PDB entry 3ZS1 | X-ray diffraction, 2.60 A resolution | chains B and D

Chain B:
Name: Myeloperoxidase light chain
Source organism: Homo sapiens
Notes: EC 1.11.2.2
UniProt: P05164 (PERM_HUMAN); residues -1 to 112 here correspond to UniProt positions 70-183 (UniProt number = residue number + 71)
Sequence (114 residues; numbered -1 to 112; the number before each row is that of its first residue; numbers below 1 keep their minus sign (Val-1 is residue -1)):
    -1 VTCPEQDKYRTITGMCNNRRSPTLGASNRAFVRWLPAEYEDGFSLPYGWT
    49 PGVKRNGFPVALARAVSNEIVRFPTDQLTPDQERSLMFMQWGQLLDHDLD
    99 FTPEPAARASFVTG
Not modelled in the structure: -1 to 0, 105-112
Cystine bridges: Cys1-Cys14
Covalent attachments: heme (HEM) linked to Asp94
Bound ions: Ca2+: Asp96 (shared with Thr168(D), Phe170(D), Asp172(D), Ser174(D) of chain D)
Residues lining bound ligands: heme / PVW: Met87, Gly90, Gln91, Asp98, Phe99, Thr100, Glu102

Chain D:
Name: Myeloperoxidase heavy chain
Source organism: Homo sapiens
Notes: EC 1.11.2.2
UniProt: P05164 (PERM_HUMAN); residues 113-579 here correspond to UniProt positions 184-650 (UniProt number = residue number + 71)
Sequence (467 residues; row label = number of the first residue in the row):
   113 VNCETSCVQQPPCFPLKIPPNDPRIKNQADCIPFFRSCPACPGSNITIRN
   163 QINALTSFVDASMVYGSEEPLARNLRNMSNQLGLLAVNQRFQDNGRALLP
   213 FDNLHDDPCLLTNRSARIPCFLAGDTRSSEMPELTSMHTLLLREHNRLAT
   263 ELKSLNPRWDGERLYQEARKIVGAMVQIITYRDYLPLVLGPTAMRKYLPT
   313 YRSYNDSVDPRIANVFTNAFRYGHTLIQPFMFRLDNRYQPMEPNPRVPLS
   363 RVFFASWRVVLEGGIDPILRGLMATPAKLNRQNQIAVDEIRERLFEQVMR
   413 IGLDLPALNMQRSRDHGLPGYNAWRRFCGLPQPETVGQLGTVLRNLKLAR
   463 KLMEQYGTPNNIDIWMGGVSEPLKRKGRVGPLLACIIGTQFRKLRDGDRF
   513 WWENEGVFSMQQRQALAQISLPRIICDNTGITTVSKNNIFMSNSYPRDFV
   563 NCSTLPALNLASWREAS
Not modelled in the structure: 579
Modified / non-standard residues: Cys150 (s-hydroxycysteine; CSO)
Cystine bridges: Cys115-Cys125, Cys119-Cys143, Cys221-Cys232, Cys440-Cys497, Cys538-Cys564
Covalent attachments: N-acetylglucosamine (NAG) linked to Asn189, Asn225, Asn317
Bound ions: Ca2+: Thr168, Phe170, Asp172, Ser174 (shared with Asp96(B) of chain B); heme Fe near His336 (its only coordinating residue here)
Residues lining bound ligands: heme / PVW: Thr238, Arg239, Glu242, Met243, Tyr296, Phe328, Thr329, Phe332, Arg333, Tyr334, Gly335, His336, Ile339, Phe365, Phe366, Leu406, Phe407, Leu415, Leu417, Leu420, Asn421, Arg424

How chain B and chain D interact:
Contacting residue pairs - 308 pairs, chain B then chain D:
  Asp5(B) - Arg511(D)  salt bridge
  Asp5(B) - Phe512(D)
  Lys6(B) - Lys282(D)  hydrogen bond (backbone-side chain)
  Lys6(B) - Phe512(D)
  Tyr7(B) - Arg275(D)  hydrogen bond
  Tyr7(B) - Gln278(D)
  Tyr7(B) - Glu279(D)  hydrogen bond
  Tyr7(B) - Lys282(D)
  Tyr7(B) - Phe512(D)
  Arg8(B) - Phe170(D)
  Arg8(B) - Val171(D)
  Arg8(B) - Asp172(D)
  Arg8(B) - Arg281(D)  hydrogen bond (backbone-side chain)
  Arg8(B) - Gln289(D)
  Arg8(B) - Asp510(D)  salt bridge
  Arg8(B) - Phe512(D)
  Thr9(B) - Arg281(D)  hydrogen bond (backbone-side chain)
  Ile10(B) - Thr168(D)
  Ile10(B) - Gly178(D)
  Ile10(B) - Ser179(D)
  Ile10(B) - Glu180(D)
  Ile10(B) - Ala184(D)  hydrophobic
  Ile10(B) - Tyr277(D)
  Ile10(B) - Arg281(D)
  Thr11(B) - Thr168(D)
  Thr11(B) - Ser179(D)
  Thr11(B) - Glu181(D)
  Gly12(B) - Thr168(D)
  Gly12(B) - Phe170(D)
  Cys14(B) - Arg511(D)  hydrogen bond (backbone-side chain)
  Asn15(B) - Phe170(D)
  Asn15(B) - Tyr316(D)
  Asn15(B) - Gly509(D)
  Asn15(B) - Asp510(D)  hydrogen bond
  Asn15(B) - Arg511(D)  hydrogen bond (backbone-side chain)
  Asn15(B) - Phe512(D)
  Asn16(B) - Tyr316(D)
  Asn16(B) - Asp318(D)  hydrogen bond (side chain-backbone)
  Arg17(B) - Arg511(D)
  Arg18(B) - Asp318(D)  salt bridge
  Arg18(B) - Ser319(D)  hydrogen bond
  Leu22(B) - Phe170(D)
  Leu22(B) - Asp321(D)
  Leu22(B) - Pro322(D)
  Leu22(B) - Arg323(D)
  Gly23(B) - Thr168(D)
  Gly23(B) - Ser169(D)  hydrogen bond (backbone-backbone)
  Gly23(B) - Phe170(D)
  Gly23(B) - Arg323(D)
  Ala24(B) - Leu167(D)
  Ser25(B) - Asn165(D)
  Ser25(B) - Ala166(D)
  Ser25(B) - Leu167(D)
  Ser25(B) - Thr168(D)
  Ser25(B) - Ser179(D)  hydrogen bond (side chain-backbone)
  Asn26(B) - Ile164(D)
  Asn26(B) - Asn165(D)  hydrogen bond (backbone-backbone)
  Asn26(B) - Ala166(D)
  Asn26(B) - Glu180(D)  hydrogen bond
  Arg27(B) - Ile164(D)
  Arg27(B) - Asn165(D)  hydrogen bond (backbone-backbone)
  Ala28(B) - Ala152(D)  hydrophobic
  Ala28(B) - Asn162(D)
  Ala28(B) - Gln163(D)
  Phe29(B) - Asn162(D)  hydrogen bond (backbone-side chain)
  Phe29(B) - Gln163(D)  hydrogen bond (backbone-backbone)
  Phe29(B) - Ile164(D)
  Phe29(B) - Asn165(D)
  Phe29(B) - Ile324(D)
  Phe29(B) - Asn326(D)
  Phe29(B) - Thr329(D)
  Val30(B) - Asp321(D)
  Val30(B) - Arg323(D)
  Val30(B) - Ile324(D)  hydrogen bond (backbone-backbone)
  Val30(B) - Ala325(D)
  Val30(B) - Asn326(D)  hydrogen bond (backbone-backbone)
  Arg31(B) - Arg161(D)  hydrogen bond (side chain-backbone)
  Arg31(B) - Asn162(D)
  Arg31(B) - Gln163(D)  hydrogen bond
  Arg31(B) - Asn326(D)
  Arg31(B) - His428(D)  hydrogen bond (side chain-backbone)
  Arg31(B) - Gly429(D)
  Arg31(B) - Leu430(D)
  Trp32(B) - Ala325(D)  hydrophobic
  Trp32(B) - Val327(D)  hydrophobic
  Trp32(B) - Trp436(D)  hydrophobic
  Trp32(B) - Phe439(D)
  Trp32(B) - Ile498(D)
  Trp32(B) - Thr501(D)
  Trp32(B) - Gln502(D)
  Trp32(B) - Lys505(D)
  Leu33(B) - Pro431(D)  hydrophobic
  Leu33(B) - Ala435(D)
  Leu33(B) - Trp436(D)  hydrophobic
  Leu33(B) - Phe439(D)  hydrophobic
  Pro34(B) - Pro431(D)
  Ala35(B) - Ile160(D)  hydrophobic
  Ala35(B) - Gly429(D)
  Glu36(B) - Gly429(D)  hydrogen bond (backbone-backbone)
  Glu36(B) - Pro431(D)
  Tyr37(B) - Arg148(D)
  Tyr37(B) - Arg161(D)  hydrogen bond (side chain-backbone)
  Tyr37(B) - Gln163(D)  hydrogen bond
  Tyr37(B) - Asp427(D)
  Tyr37(B) - His428(D)  hydrogen bond (side chain-backbone)
  Tyr37(B) - Gly429(D)
  Phe41(B) - Ile160(D)
  Phe41(B) - Arg161(D)  hydrogen bond (backbone-backbone)
  Ser42(B) - Arg148(D)  hydrogen bond (backbone-side chain)
  Ser42(B) - Arg161(D)
  Pro44(B) - Phe126(D)  hydrophobic
  Pro44(B) - Arg148(D)
  Pro44(B) - Arg426(D)
  Pro44(B) - Asp427(D)
  Tyr45(B) - Phe126(D)
  Tyr45(B) - Arg426(D)
  Gly46(B) - Phe126(D)
  Trp47(B) - Gln121(D)  hydrogen bond (backbone-side chain)
  Trp47(B) - Cys125(D)
  Trp47(B) - Phe126(D)  hydrophobic
  Arg53(B) - Leu430(D)  hydrogen bond (side chain-backbone)
  Arg53(B) - Pro431(D)
  Arg53(B) - Gly432(D)
  Arg53(B) - Asn473(D)  hydrogen bond (backbone-side chain)
  Asn54(B) - Asn472(D)
  Asn54(B) - Asn473(D)
  Phe56(B) - Tyr468(D)
  Phe56(B) - Gly469(D)
  Phe56(B) - Thr470(D)
  Phe56(B) - Asn473(D)
  Val58(B) - Arg426(D)
  Ala59(B) - Arg426(D)  hydrogen bond (backbone-side chain)
  Ala59(B) - Gln467(D)
  Leu60(B) - Lys129(D)
  Leu60(B) - Ile130(D)
  Leu60(B) - Pro131(D)
  Ala61(B) - Leu128(D)  hydrophobic
  Ala61(B) - Ala419(D)
  Ala61(B) - Met422(D)
  Ala61(B) - Arg426(D)
  Arg62(B) - Lys129(D)
  Arg62(B) - Pro131(D)
  Arg62(B) - Asp134(D)  salt bridge
  Arg62(B) - Pro135(D)
  Arg62(B) - Arg136(D)
  Arg62(B) - Ile144(D)
  Arg62(B) - Arg403(D)  hydrogen bond (side chain-backbone)
  Arg62(B) - Glu404(D)  salt bridge
  Arg62(B) - Asp416(D)  salt bridge
  Arg62(B) - Ala419(D)
  Ala63(B) - Pro131(D)  hydrophobic
  Ala63(B) - Gln467(D)
  Val64(B) - Met422(D)  hydrophobic
  Val64(B) - Gln467(D)
  Val64(B) - Tyr468(D)
  Val64(B) - Met478(D)  hydrophobic
  Ser65(B) - Arg403(D)  hydrogen bond
  Ser65(B) - Asp416(D)  hydrogen bond
  Ser65(B) - Pro418(D)
  Ser65(B) - Met422(D)
  Asn66(B) - Pro131(D)
  Asn66(B) - Asp134(D)  hydrogen bond
  Asn66(B) - Pro135(D)
  Asn66(B) - Arg403(D)  hydrogen bond
  Glu67(B) - Lys463(D)
  Glu67(B) - Gln467(D)
  Ile68(B) - Ile397(D)
  Ile68(B) - Leu460(D)  hydrophobic
  Ile68(B) - Leu464(D)  hydrophobic
  Ile68(B) - Gln467(D)
  Ile68(B) - Met478(D)  hydrophobic
  Val69(B) - Ala398(D)  hydrophobic
  Val69(B) - Arg403(D)
  Val69(B) - Pro418(D)  hydrophobic
  Val69(B) - Met478(D)  hydrophobic
  Arg70(B) - Pro135(D)
  Arg70(B) - Arg403(D)
  Phe71(B) - Lys390(D)
  Phe71(B) - Asn395(D)
  Phe71(B) - Gln396(D)
  Phe71(B) - Ala398(D)
  Phe71(B) - Val399(D)
  Thr73(B) - Pro341(D)
  Gln75(B) - Gln396(D)  hydrogen bond (backbone-side chain)
  Leu76(B) - Gln340(D)
  Leu76(B) - Pro341(D)
  Leu76(B) - Lys390(D)
  Leu76(B) - Val399(D)  hydrophobic
  Thr77(B) - Lys390(D)
  Thr77(B) - Leu391(D)  hydrogen bond (backbone-backbone)
  Thr77(B) - Gln396(D)  hydrogen bond
  Pro78(B) - Pro388(D)  hydrophobic
  Pro78(B) - Ala389(D)
  Asp79(B) - Pro388(D)
  Asp79(B) - Ala389(D)  hydrogen bond (backbone-backbone)
  Asp79(B) - Leu391(D)
  Asp79(B) - Arg490(D)  salt bridge
  Asp79(B) - Asn555(D)  hydrogen bond (backbone-side chain)
  Gln80(B) - Asn555(D)
  Glu81(B) - Arg490(D)
  Glu81(B) - Phe552(D)
  Glu81(B) - Met553(D)
  Arg82(B) - Leu299(D)  hydrogen bond (side chain-backbone)
  Arg82(B) - Pro388(D)
  Arg82(B) - Ala389(D)  hydrogen bond (backbone-backbone)
  Arg82(B) - Lys488(D)  hydrogen bond (side chain-backbone)
  Arg82(B) - Arg490(D)
  Arg82(B) - Phe552(D)
  Arg82(B) - Met553(D)
  Arg82(B) - Asn555(D)  hydrogen bond (backbone-side chain)
  Ser83(B) - Leu384(D)
  Ser83(B) - Met385(D)
  Ser83(B) - Thr387(D)
  Ser83(B) - Ala389(D)
  Ser83(B) - Ile551(D)  hydrogen bond (side chain-backbone)
  Ser83(B) - Phe552(D)  hydrogen bond (backbone-backbone)
  Ser83(B) - Ser554(D)
  Ser83(B) - Asn555(D)
  Leu84(B) - Gln340(D)
  Leu84(B) - Phe344(D)  hydrophobic
  Leu84(B) - Leu384(D)  hydrogen bond (backbone-backbone)
  Leu84(B) - Thr387(D)  hydrogen bond (backbone-backbone)
  Leu84(B) - Pro388(D)
  Leu84(B) - Ala389(D)
  Met85(B) - Met249(D)  hydrophobic
  Met85(B) - Leu384(D)  hydrogen bond (backbone-backbone)
  Met85(B) - Leu533(D)  hydrophobic
  Met85(B) - Ile551(D)  hydrophobic
  Met85(B) - Phe552(D)
  Phe86(B) - Tyr296(D)
  Phe86(B) - Leu299(D)
  Phe86(B) - Val300(D)  hydrophobic
  Phe86(B) - Leu338(D)  hydrophobic
  Phe86(B) - Arg490(D)
  Phe86(B) - Phe552(D)  hydrophobic
  Met87(B) - Leu338(D)  hydrophobic
  Met87(B) - Ile339(D)  hydrophobic
  Gln88(B) - Met243(D)
  Gln88(B) - Glu245(D)
  Gln88(B) - Leu246(D)
  Gln88(B) - Met249(D)
  Trp89(B) - Met249(D)  hydrophobic
  Trp89(B) - Val288(D)
  Trp89(B) - Ile291(D)  hydrophobic
  Trp89(B) - Thr292(D)  hydrogen bond
  Trp89(B) - Tyr296(D)
  Trp89(B) - Phe552(D)  hydrophobic
  Gly90(B) - Tyr296(D)
  Gly90(B) - Phe332(D)
  Gln91(B) - Glu242(D)  hydrogen bond
  Gln91(B) - Met243(D)
  Gln91(B) - Leu246(D)
  Leu92(B) - Met175(D)  hydrophobic
  Leu92(B) - Leu246(D)  hydrophobic
  Leu92(B) - Met249(D)  hydrophobic
  Leu92(B) - His250(D)
  Leu92(B) - Leu253(D)  hydrophobic
  Leu93(B) - Thr292(D)
  Leu93(B) - Tyr296(D)  hydrophobic
  Leu93(B) - Phe503(D)  hydrophobic
  Asp94(B) - Phe332(D)
  His95(B) - Leu167(D)
  His95(B) - Met175(D)
  His95(B) - Asp237(D)  salt bridge
  His95(B) - Arg239(D)
  His95(B) - Leu246(D)
  Asp96(B) - Thr168(D)
  Asp96(B) - Phe170(D)
  Asp96(B) - Val171(D)
  Asp96(B) - Asp172(D)  hydrogen bond (side chain-backbone)
  Asp96(B) - Ala173(D)  hydrogen bond (side chain-backbone)
  Asp96(B) - Ser174(D)  hydrogen bond (side chain-backbone)
  Asp96(B) - Met175(D)
  Asp96(B) - Val288(D)
  Leu97(B) - Asn165(D)  hydrogen bond (backbone-side chain)
  Leu97(B) - Thr168(D)
  Leu97(B) - Ser169(D)
  Leu97(B) - Val171(D)  hydrophobic
  Leu97(B) - Ile324(D)
  Leu97(B) - Phe328(D)  hydrophobic
  Leu97(B) - Phe503(D)  hydrophobic
  Leu97(B) - Leu506(D)  hydrophobic
  Asp98(B) - Asn165(D)
  Asp98(B) - Leu167(D)
  Asp98(B) - Arg239(D)  hydrogen bond (backbone-side chain)
  Asp98(B) - Phe328(D)
  Asp98(B) - Thr329(D)
  Phe99(B) - Ile164(D)
  Phe99(B) - Asn165(D)  hydrogen bond (backbone-side chain)
  Phe99(B) - Ala166(D)  hydrogen bond (backbone-backbone)
  Phe99(B) - Leu167(D)
  Phe99(B) - Arg239(D)
  Thr100(B) - Ser149(D)
  Thr100(B) - Gln163(D)
  Thr100(B) - Ile164(D)
  Thr100(B) - His428(D)
  Pro101(B) - Ser149(D)
  Pro101(B) - Cys150(D)  hydrogen bond (backbone-backbone)
  Pro101(B) - Ile164(D)
  Glu102(B) - Phe147(D)
  Glu102(B) - Arg148(D)
  Glu102(B) - Ser149(D)
  Glu102(B) - Cys150(D)
  Glu102(B) - Arg424(D)  salt bridge
  Pro103(B) - Pro124(D)  hydrophobic
  Pro103(B) - Phe147(D)
  Pro103(B) - Arg148(D)
  Pro103(B) - Cys150(D)
Also at the interface, not in a pair above, chain B (86 interface residues in all): Gly40, Leu43, Pro57, Ala104
Also at the interface, not in a pair above, chain D (151 interface residues in all): Gln122, Pro123, Thr159, Tyr177, Thr238, Tyr334, Gly335, Leu381, Arg393, Asp400, Gln423, Asp475, Trp477, Gly489, Trp513, Ile537

In short:
86 residues of chain B and 151 residues of chain D are in contact; the contacts include 61 hydrogen bonds and
9 salt bridges. Among the polar pairs are Asp5(B)-Arg511(D), Arg8(B)-Asp510(D) and Arg18(B)-Asp318(D). Heme /
PVW is bound between chain B and chain D.
Chain B is Myeloperoxidase light chain and chain D is Myeloperoxidase heavy chain, both from Homo sapiens; the
structure, Human Myeloperoxidase inactivated by TX5, was determined by X-ray diffraction (same publication as
3ZS0).
